Entry 5W2I (X-ray diffraction, 1.60 A resolution); this record covers chain A.

== Chain A ==
Protein: Inositol polyphosphate multikinase
From: Homo sapiens
Notes: EC 2.7.1.151
UniProtKB: Q8NFU5 (IPMK_HUMAN); aligned in 2 segments with insertions or deletions, so no single offset holds: 54-372 ~ UniProt 50-262; 378-416 ~ UniProt 378-416
Chain sequence (257 residues; each row starts with the number of its first residue; note: 110 numbers in that range are skipped by the numbering (no residue carries them; nothing is unmodelled there)):
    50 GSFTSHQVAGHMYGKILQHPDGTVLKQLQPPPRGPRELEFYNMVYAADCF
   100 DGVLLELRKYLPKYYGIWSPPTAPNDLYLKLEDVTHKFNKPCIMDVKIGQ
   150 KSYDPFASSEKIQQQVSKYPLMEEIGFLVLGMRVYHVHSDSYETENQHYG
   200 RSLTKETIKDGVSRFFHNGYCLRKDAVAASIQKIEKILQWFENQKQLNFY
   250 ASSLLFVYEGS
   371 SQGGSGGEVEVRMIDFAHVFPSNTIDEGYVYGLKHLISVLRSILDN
Unresolved in the structure: 50-64, 371-373
Sequence notes: expression tag (50-53); linker (373-377)
Ion coordination: Mg2+ site 1: D385 (together with ADP)
Residues lining bound ligands:
  - ADP (adenosine-5'-diphosphate): I65, V73, K75, Q78, P111, L130, E131, D132, V133, T134, I142, D144, L254, I384, D385
  - D-myo-inositol-1,4,5-triphosphate (I3P): Q78, R82, K146, K160, Q163, Q164, K167, Q196, R200, A250, H388
Swiss-Prot annotation at these positions:
  - binding site (substrate): K150, H388
  - binding site (ATP): D385
From the paper describing this entry:
  - catalytic residues: H388 (proposed by the authors, not directly observed)
  - specificity-determining residues: Q164, K167, Q196 (proposed by the authors, not directly observed)
  - mutagenesis - Q78A, R82A, K160A, Q163A, Q163K, Q163R, Q164A, Q164K, Q164R, K167A, Q196A, Q196K, Q196R, H388A: decreased catalytic activity on D-myo-inositol-1,4,5-triphosphate
  - mutagenesis - Q163R: unchanged catalytic activity
  - mutagenesis - Q164R, Q196K, Q196R: increased catalytic activity

== Summary ==
Bound to chain A: ADP and D-myo-inositol-1,4,5-triphosphate. From UniProt: substrate-binding residues K150 and
H388 and ATP-binding residue D385. From the paper: the catalytic residue H388; Q78A, R82A and K160A, among
others, reduce catalytic activity on D-myo-inositol-1,4,5-triphosphate; 14 substitutions were tested in all.
Chain A is Inositol polyphosphate multikinase (Homo sapiens); the structure, Crystal structure of the core
catalytic domain of human inositol phosphate multikinase soaked with C4-analogue of ..., was determined by
X-ray diffraction, deposited together with 5W2G and 5W2H.
